5C0B - chains C and D of the 5 polymer chains in the assembly; structure by X-ray diffraction, 2.03 A resolution.

[Chain C]
Molecule: Marker peptide
Amino-acid sequence (10 residues; row label = number of the first residue in the row):
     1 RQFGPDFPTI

[Chain D]
Molecule: 1E6 TCR Alpha Chain
From: Homo sapiens
Amino-acid sequence (199 residues; row label = number of the first residue in the row):
     3 EVEQDPGPLS VPEGAIVSLN CTYSNSAFQY FMWYRQYSRK GPELLMYTYS SGNKEDGRFT
    63 AQVDKSSKYI SLFIRDSQPS DSATYLCAMR GDSSYKLIFG SGTRLLVRPD IQNPDPAVYQ
   123 LRDSKSSDKS VCLFTDFDSQ TNVSQSKDSD VYITDKCVLD MRSMDFKSNS AVAWSNKSDF
   183 ACANAFNNSI IPEDTFFPS
Not modelled in the structure: 200-201
Disulfides: C23-C89, C134-C184

[Chain C / chain D interface]
Contacting residue pairs - 8 pairs, chain C then chain D:
  R1(C) with Q31(D); D94(D), salt bridge
  G4(C) with D94(D)
  P5(C) with R92(D); D94(D); S96(D); Y97(D), hydrophobic
  D6(C) with Y97(D), hydrogen bond
Also at the interface, not in a pair above, chain D (6 interface residues in all): S95
From the paper, about this interface:
  - interface residues, chain D: Y97(D)

[Summary]
Chain C and chain D form an interface of 4 and 6 residues respectively, with 1 hydrogen bond and 1 salt
bridge. Polar contacts include R1(C)-D94(D) and D6(C)-Y97(D). The paper reports the interface residue Y97(D).
Chain C is Marker peptide and chain D is 1E6 TCR Alpha Chain (Homo sapiens); the structure, 1E6 TCR in complex
with HLA-A02 carrying RQFGPDFPTI, was determined by X-ray diffraction (same publication as 5C07, 5C08, 5C09,
5C0A, 5C0C, 5C0D and 6 further entries).
